Entry 8G8E (electron microscopy, 3.90 A resolution); this record covers chains I and X of the 3 polymer chains in the assembly.

[Chain I]
Molecule: Lin28b DNA
Sequence (182 nucleotides; numbered -75 to 106; the number before each row is that of its first residue; numbers below 1 keep their minus sign (DA-75 is residue -75)):
   -75 ATGAAGTATG TGTCTTTATT CACAAGCTTG CACAATCCCT GCTGGACAAT TCTGAGTGAT
   -15 GGCAGCTCCC ACCTTTCCTT CTTTCTTCAC TTAGACTACA TTTATTCAGC ATCTGTATTG
    45 TTGGAGTAAG TTCCATGTTA ATACTCACCA CTGAGGATAT GTTAATACCA CTTAACTTAT
   105 GC
Disordered / not traced: -75 to 68, 101-106

[Chain X]
Molecule: POU domain, class 5, transcription factor 1
Organism: Homo sapiens
UniProtKB: Q01860 (PO5F1_HUMAN); numbering as in UniProt (aligned over 1-360)
Chain sequence (395 residues; numbered -34 to 360; the number before each row is that of its first residue; numbers below 1 keep their minus sign (Gly-34 is residue -34)):
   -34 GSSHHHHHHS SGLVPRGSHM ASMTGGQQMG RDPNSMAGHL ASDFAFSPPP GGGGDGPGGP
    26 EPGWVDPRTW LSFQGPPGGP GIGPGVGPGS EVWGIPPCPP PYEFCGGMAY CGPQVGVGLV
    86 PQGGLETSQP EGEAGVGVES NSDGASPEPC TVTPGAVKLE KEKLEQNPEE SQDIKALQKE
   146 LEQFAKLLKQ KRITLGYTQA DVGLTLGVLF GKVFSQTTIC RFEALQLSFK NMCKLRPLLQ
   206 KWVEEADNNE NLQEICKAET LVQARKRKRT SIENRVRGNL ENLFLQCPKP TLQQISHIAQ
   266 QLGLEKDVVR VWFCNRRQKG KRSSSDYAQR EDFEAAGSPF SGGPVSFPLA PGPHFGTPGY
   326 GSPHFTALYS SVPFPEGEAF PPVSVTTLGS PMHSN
Disordered / not traced: -34 to 139, 221-229, 289-360
Differences from the reference sequence: expression tag (-34 to 0)
UniProt features mapped onto this chain:
  - DNA-binding region: Arg230 to Ser289 (Homeobox)
  - region (DNA-binding): Ser180 to Arg186, Ser193 to Asn196
  - motif: His4 to Ser12 (9aaTAD)
  - binding site (DNA): Arg157, Gln164
  - modified residue: Ser111 (Phosphoserine), Thr235 (Phosphothreonine), Ser236 (Phosphoserine), Ser289 (Phosphoserine), Ser290 (Phosphoserine), Ser355 (Phosphoserine)
  - cross-link: Lys123 (Glycyl lysine isopeptide (Lys-Gly) (interchain with G-Cter in SUMO))

[How chain I and chain X interact]
Contacting residue pairs (27):
  DA81(I) with Thr163(X), phosphate contact
  DT82(I) with Arg157(X), salt bridge to the phosphate; Thr163(X), phosphate contact; Gln164(X), phosphate contact; Gln181(X), base contact; Cys185(X), sugar contact
  DA83(I) with Gln181(X), base contact; Cys185(X), hydrogen bond to the base
  DT84(I) with Thr182(X), base contact
  DG85(I) with Arg186(X), base contact
  DT86(I) with Arg186(X), base contact
  DT87(I) with Arg234(X), hydrogen bond to the base; Arg242(X), salt bridge to the phosphate
  DA88(I) with Arg234(X), hydrogen bond to the sugar; Thr235(X), sugar contact; Ile237(X), phosphate contact; Val276(X), sugar contact; Trp277(X), hydrogen bond to the phosphate; Asn280(X), hydrogen bond to the base
  DA89(I) with Arg232(X), hydrogen bond to the phosphate; Lys233(X), phosphate contact; Arg234(X), phosphate contact; Thr235(X), hydrogen bond to the phosphate; Val273(X), phosphate contact; Val276(X), phosphate contact; Asn280(X), hydrogen bond to the base
  DT90(I) with Arg232(X), salt bridge to the phosphate
Interface residues without a listed pair, chain X (18 interface residues in all): Tyr162

[In short]
10 residues of chain I and 18 residues of chain X are in contact, with 8 hydrogen bonds and 3 salt bridges.
Among the polar pairs are DA83(I)-Cys185(X), DT87(I)-Arg234(X) and DA88(I)-Asn280(X). UniProt lists a
DNA-binding region and DNA-binding residues Arg157(X) and Gln164(X) on chain X.
Chain I is Lin28b DNA and chain X is POU domain, class 5, transcription factor 1 (Homo sapiens); the
structure, Human Oct4 bound to nucleosome with human LIN28B sequence, was determined by electron microscopy
(same publication as 8G87, 8G88, 8G8B and 8G8G).
